PDB entry 7VBA | electron microscopy, 2.89 A resolution | chains A and U of the 16 polymer chains in the assembly

# Chain A
Name: DNA-directed RNA polymerase I subunit RPA1
Source organism: Homo sapiens
Notes: EC 2.7.7.6
Reference sequence: O95602 (RPA1_HUMAN); residues 1-1719 here = UniProt positions 1-1719
Sequence (1719 residues; row label = number of the first residue in the row):
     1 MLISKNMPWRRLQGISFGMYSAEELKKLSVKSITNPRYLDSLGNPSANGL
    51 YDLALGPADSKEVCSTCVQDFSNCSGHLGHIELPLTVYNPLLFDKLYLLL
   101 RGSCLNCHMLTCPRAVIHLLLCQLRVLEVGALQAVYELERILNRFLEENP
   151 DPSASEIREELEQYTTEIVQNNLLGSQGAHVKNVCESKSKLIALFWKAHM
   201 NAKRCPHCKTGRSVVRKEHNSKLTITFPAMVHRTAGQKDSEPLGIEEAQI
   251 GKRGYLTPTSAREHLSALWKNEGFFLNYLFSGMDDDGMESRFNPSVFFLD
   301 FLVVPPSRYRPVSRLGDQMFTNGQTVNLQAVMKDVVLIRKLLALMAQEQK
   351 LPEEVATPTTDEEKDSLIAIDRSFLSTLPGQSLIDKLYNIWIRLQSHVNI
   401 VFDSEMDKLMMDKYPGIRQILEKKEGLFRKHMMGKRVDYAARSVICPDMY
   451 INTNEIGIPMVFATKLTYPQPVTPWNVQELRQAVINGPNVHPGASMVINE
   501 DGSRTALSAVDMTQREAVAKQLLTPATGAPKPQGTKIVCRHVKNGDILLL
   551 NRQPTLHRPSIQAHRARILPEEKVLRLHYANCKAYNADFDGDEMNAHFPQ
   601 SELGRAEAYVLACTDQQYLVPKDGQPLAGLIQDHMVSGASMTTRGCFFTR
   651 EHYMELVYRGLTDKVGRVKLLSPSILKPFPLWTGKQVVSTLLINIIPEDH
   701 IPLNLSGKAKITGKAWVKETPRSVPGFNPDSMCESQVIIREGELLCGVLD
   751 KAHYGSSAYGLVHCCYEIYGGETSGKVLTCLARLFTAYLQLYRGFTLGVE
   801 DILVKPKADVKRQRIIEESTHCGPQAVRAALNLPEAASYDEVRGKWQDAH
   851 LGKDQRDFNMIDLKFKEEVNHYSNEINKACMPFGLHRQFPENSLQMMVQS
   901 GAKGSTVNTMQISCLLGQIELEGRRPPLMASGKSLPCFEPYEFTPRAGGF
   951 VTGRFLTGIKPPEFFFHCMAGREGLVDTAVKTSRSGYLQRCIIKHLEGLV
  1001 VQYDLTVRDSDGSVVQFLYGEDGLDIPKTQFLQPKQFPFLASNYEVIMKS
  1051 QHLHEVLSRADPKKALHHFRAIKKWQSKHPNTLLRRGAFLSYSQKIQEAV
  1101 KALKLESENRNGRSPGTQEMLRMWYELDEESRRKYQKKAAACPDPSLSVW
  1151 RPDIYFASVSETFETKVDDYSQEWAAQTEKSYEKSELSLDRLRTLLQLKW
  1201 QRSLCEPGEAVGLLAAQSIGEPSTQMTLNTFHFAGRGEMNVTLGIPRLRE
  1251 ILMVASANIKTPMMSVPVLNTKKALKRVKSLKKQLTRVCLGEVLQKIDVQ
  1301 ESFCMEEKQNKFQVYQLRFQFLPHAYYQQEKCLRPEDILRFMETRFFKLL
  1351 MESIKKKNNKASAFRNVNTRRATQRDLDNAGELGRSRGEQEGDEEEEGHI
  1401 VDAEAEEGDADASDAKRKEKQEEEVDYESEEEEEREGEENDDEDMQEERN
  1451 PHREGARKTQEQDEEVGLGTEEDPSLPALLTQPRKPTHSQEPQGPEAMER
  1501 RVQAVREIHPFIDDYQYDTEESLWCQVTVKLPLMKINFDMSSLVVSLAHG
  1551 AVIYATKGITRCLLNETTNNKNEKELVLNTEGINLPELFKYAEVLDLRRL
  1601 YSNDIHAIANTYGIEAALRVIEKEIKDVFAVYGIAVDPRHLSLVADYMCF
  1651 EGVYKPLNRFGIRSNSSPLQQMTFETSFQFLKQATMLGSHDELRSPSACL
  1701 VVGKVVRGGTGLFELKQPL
Disordered / not traced: 1-5, 146-156, 228-252, 282-290, 349-380, 525-532, 1227-1238, 1302-1312, 1363-1495
UniProt features mapped onto this chain:
  - region: Asp403 to Gly416 (Rudder)
  - binding site (Zn(2+)): Cys64, Cys67, Cys74, His77, Cys104, Cys107, Cys205, Cys208
  - binding site (DNA): Lys424, Arg429, Arg436, Arg1249
  - binding site (RNA): Arg552, Asp592
  - binding site (Mg(2+)): Asp588, Asp590, Asp592
  - site (NTP recognition and base pairing): Pro554, Gly798
  - modified residue (Phosphoserine): Ser240, Ser1386
  - natural variant: Asp59 (D59V: In AFDCIN; uncertain significance), Arg393 (R393H: In AFDCIN; uncertain significance), Arg481 (R481K: In AFDCIN; uncertain significance), Met496 (M496I: In AFDCIN), Glu593 (E593Q: In AFDCIN), Thr642 (T642N: In HLD27), Ser934 (S934L: In HLD27; uncertain significance), Val1241 (V1241I: In AFDCIN), Val1299 (V1299F: In AFDCIN; uncertain significance), Glu1330 (deletion: In AFDCIN), Cys1562 (C1562F: In AFDCIN), Val1631 (V1631M: In AFDCIN; uncertain significance), 1 further natural variant entry in UniProt
Metal / ion sites: Zn2+ site 1: Cys64, Cys67, Cys74; Zn2+ site 2: Cys104, Cys107, Cys205; Mg2+: Asp590 (shared with 1 residue of chain R)
Small-molecule neighbours: CMPcPP (2TM; 5'-O-[(S)-hydroxy{[(S)-hydroxy(phosphonooxy)phosphoryl]methyl}phosphoryl]cytidine): Arg552, Pro554, Asn586, Asp588, Gln1225
From the paper describing this entry:
  - Mg2+ coordination: Asp590
  - binding site for CMPcPP: Arg552, Pro554, Asn586
  - disease-associated variants - E593Q: decreased catalytic activity (citing earlier work)

# Chain U
Molecule: 13-nt DNA strand
Source organism: Homo sapiens
Sequence (13 nucleotides; row label = number of the first residue in the row; numbering starts at 0):
     0 ACTGTCCTCTGGC
Disordered / not traced: 0

# Interface between chain A and chain U
Residue-residue contacts (6; chain A residue first):
  Arg101(A) with DC8(U), salt bridge to the phosphate
  Lys197(A) with DT7(U), phosphate contact
  Ser1256(A) with DT4(U), phosphate contact
  Asn1258(A) with DT4(U), phosphate contact
  Phe1660(A) with DT4(U), base contact
  Arg1663(A) with DC6(U), salt bridge to the phosphate
Also at the interface, not in a pair above, chain A (10 interface residues in all): Tyr97, Leu98, Val1254, Ala1257
Also at the interface, not in a pair above, chain U (6 interface residues in all): DG3, DC5

# Summary
10 residues of chain A and 6 residues of chain U are in contact; the contacts include 2 salt bridges. Polar
contacts include Arg101(A)-DC8(U) and Arg1663(A)-DC6(U). Ligands of chain A: CMPcPP. From the paper: a binding
site for CMPcPP at Arg552(A), Pro554(A) and Asn586(A); E593Q of chain A reduces catalytic activity.
Here chain A is DNA-directed RNA polymerase I subunit RPA1 and chain U is a 13-nt DNA strand, both from Homo
sapiens. Entry 7VBA (Structure of the pre state human RNA Polymerase I Elongation Complex) was determined by
electron microscopy, deposited together with 7VBB and 7VBC.
